PDB entry 3O4S | X-ray diffraction, 1.90 A resolution | chain A

Chain A:
Protein: Tyrosine-protein phosphatase non-receptor type 7
From: Homo sapiens
Notes: EC 3.1.3.48
UniProtKB: P35236 (PTN7_HUMAN); residues 44-339 here correspond to UniProt positions 65-360 (UniProt number = residue number + 21)
Chain sequence (308 residues; each row starts with the number of its first residue; note: 43 numbers in that range are skipped by the numbering (no residue carries them; nothing is unmodelled there); numbers below 1 keep their minus sign (Met-11 is residue -11)):
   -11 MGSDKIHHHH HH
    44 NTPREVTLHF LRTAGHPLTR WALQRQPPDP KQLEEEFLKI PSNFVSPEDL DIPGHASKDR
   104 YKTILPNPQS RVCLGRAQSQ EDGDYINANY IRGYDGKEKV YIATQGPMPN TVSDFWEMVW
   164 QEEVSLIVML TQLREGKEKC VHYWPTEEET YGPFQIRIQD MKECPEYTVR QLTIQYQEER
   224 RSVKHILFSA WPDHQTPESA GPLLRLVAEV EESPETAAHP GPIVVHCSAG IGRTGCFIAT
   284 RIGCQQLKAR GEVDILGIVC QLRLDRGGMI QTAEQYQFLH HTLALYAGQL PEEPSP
Not modelled in the structure: -11 to 0, 337-339
Differences from the reference sequence: expression tag (-11 to 0); engineered mutation Asp72 (Ser93 in P35236)
Curated features (UniProtKB/Swiss-Prot):
  - active site: Cys270 (Phosphocysteine intermediate)
  - binding site (substrate): Asp236, Cys270 to Arg276, Gln314
  - modified residue: Thr45 (Phosphothreonine), Ser89 (Phosphoserine), Ser122 (Phosphoserine), Cys270 (Cysteine sulfenic acid (-SOH))
From the paper describing this entry:
  - contacts within the chain: Lys182-Asp236 (hydrogen bond), Phe231-Pro240 (hydrophobic contact), Trp234-Pro240 (hydrophobic contact), Pro240-Phe321 (hydrophobic contact)
  - catalytic residues: Asp236
  - binding site for sulfate ion: Lys182, Arg276
  - mutagenesis - K182A: decreased catalytic activity
  - conformationally variable residues (order/disorder transition): Ser122 to Gln123, Gln175 to Cys183, Pro235 to Thr239, Asp236 to Pro240

Summary:
Curated annotation (UniProt) lists active-site residue Cys270 and 9 substrate-binding residues. The paper
reports the catalytic residue Asp236; K182A reduces catalytic activity.
Chain A is Tyrosine-protein phosphatase non-receptor type 7 (Homo sapiens); the structure, Crystal Structure
of HePTP with a Closed WPD Loop and an Ordered E-Loop, was determined by X-ray diffraction (same publication
as 3O4T and 3O4U).
